PDB entry 3BHB | X-ray diffraction, 2.20 A resolution | chains A and B of the 3 polymer chains in the assembly

Chain A:
Name: HLA class I histocompatibility antigen, A-2 alpha chain
From: Homo sapiens
Notes: fragment: Alpha-1, Alpha-2, Alpha-3
UniProtKB: P01892 (1A02_HUMAN); residues 1-274 here correspond to UniProt positions 25-298 (UniProt number = residue number + 24)
Amino-acid sequence (274 residues; each row starts with the number of its first residue):
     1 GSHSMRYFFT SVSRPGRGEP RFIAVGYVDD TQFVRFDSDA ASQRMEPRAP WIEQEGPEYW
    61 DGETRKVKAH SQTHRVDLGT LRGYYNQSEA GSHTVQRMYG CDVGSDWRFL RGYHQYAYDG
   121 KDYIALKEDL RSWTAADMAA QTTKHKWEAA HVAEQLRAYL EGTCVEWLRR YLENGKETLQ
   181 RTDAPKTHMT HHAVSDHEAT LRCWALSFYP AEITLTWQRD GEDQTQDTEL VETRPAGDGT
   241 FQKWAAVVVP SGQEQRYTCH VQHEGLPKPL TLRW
Disulfide bonds: Cys101-Cys164, Cys203-Cys259

Chain B:
Name: Beta-2-microglobulin
From: Homo sapiens
UniProtKB: P61769 (B2MG_HUMAN); residues 2-99 here correspond to UniProt positions 22-119 (UniProt number = residue number + 20)
Amino-acid sequence (98 residues; row label = number of the first residue in the row):
     2 QRTPKIQVYS RHPAENGKSN FLNCYVSGFH PSDIEVDLLK NGERIEKVEH SDLSFSKDWS
    62 FYLLYYTEFT PTEKDEYACR VNHVTLSQPK IVKWDRDM
UniProt features mapped onto this chain:
  - modified residue: Gln2 (Pyrrolidone carboxylic acid)
  - glycosylation (N-linked (Glc) (glycation) lysine): Lys19, Lys41, Lys48, Lys58, Lys91, Lys94
Disulfide bonds: Cys25-Cys80

Chain A / chain B interface:
Pairs across the interface (52; chain A residue first):
  Phe8(A) with Ser55(B); Phe56(B), hydrophobic
  Phe9(A) with Phe56(B)
  Thr10(A) with Phe56(B); Phe62(B)
  Val12(A) with Ser33(B)
  Ile23(A) with Leu54(B), hydrophobic
  Val25(A) with Asp53(B); Leu54(B); Ser55(B)
  Tyr27(A) with Ser55(B); Tyr63(B)
  Gln32(A) with Asp53(B), hydrogen bond
  Arg35(A) with Asp53(B), salt bridge
  Arg48(A) with Asp53(B), salt bridge
  Gln96(A) with His31(B), hydrogen bond; Phe56(B); Trp60(B), hydrogen bond (side chain-backbone); Phe62(B)
  Arg97(A) with Phe56(B)
  Met98(A) with Phe56(B), hydrophobic
  Gln115(A) with Trp60(B)
  Tyr116(A) with Trp60(B)
  Ala117(A) with Trp60(B), hydrophobic
  Asp119(A) with His31(B)
  Gly120(A) with Arg3(B); His31(B); Trp60(B)
  Asp122(A) with Trp60(B), hydrogen bond
  His192(A) with Asp98(B)
  Arg202(A) with Asp98(B), hydrogen bond (side chain-backbone)
  Trp204(A) with Asp98(B); Met99(B)
  Val231(A) with Gln8(B)
  Glu232(A) with Lys6(B), salt bridge; Gln8(B), hydrogen bond (backbone-side chain); Tyr26(B); Ser28(B), hydrogen bond
  Arg234(A) with Gln8(B), hydrogen bond; Tyr10(B); Met99(B), hydrogen bond (side chain-backbone)
  Pro235(A) with Tyr10(B), hydrogen bond (backbone-side chain); Tyr26(B)
  Ala236(A) with Arg12(B), hydrogen bond (backbone-side chain); Asn24(B), hydrogen bond (backbone-side chain)
  Gly237(A) with Arg12(B); Leu65(B)
  Asp238(A) with Arg12(B)
  Gln242(A) with Tyr10(B); Ser11(B), hydrogen bond (side chain-backbone); Arg12(B), hydrogen bond (side chain-backbone)
  Trp244(A) with Met99(B), hydrogen bond (side chain-backbone)
Interface residues without a listed pair, chain A (33 interface residues in all): Thr94, Thr233
Interface residues without a listed pair, chain B (23 interface residues in all): His13, Asp59

In short:
33 residues of chain A and 23 residues of chain B are in contact, with 15 hydrogen bonds and 3 salt bridges.
Among the polar pairs are Arg35(A)-Asp53(B), Arg48(A)-Asp53(B) and Glu232(A)-Lys6(B).
Here chain A is HLA class I histocompatibility antigen, A-2 alpha chain and chain B is Beta-2-microglobulin,
both from Homo sapiens. Entry 3BHB (Crystal Structure of KMD Phosphopeptide Bound to Human Class I MHC HLA-A2)
was determined by X-ray diffraction (same publication as 3BGM, 3BH8 and 3BH9).
